2PJY - chains A and B of the 3 polymer chains in the assembly; structure by X-ray diffraction, 3.00 A resolution.

Chain A:
Protein: Transforming growth factor beta-3
Organism: Homo sapiens
Reference sequence: P10600 (TGFB3_HUMAN); residues 1-112 here correspond to UniProt positions 301-412 (UniProt number = residue number + 300)
Sequence (112 residues; row label = number of the first residue in the row):
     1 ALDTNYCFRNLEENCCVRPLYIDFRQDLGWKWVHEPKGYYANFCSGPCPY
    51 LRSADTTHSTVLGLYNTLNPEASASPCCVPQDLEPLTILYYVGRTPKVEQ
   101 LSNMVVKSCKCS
Disulfides: Cys77 forms a disulfide with the same residue of a neighbouring copy of this chain
Disulfides: Cys7-Cys16, Cys15-Cys78, Cys44-Cys109, Cys48-Cys111

Chain B:
Protein: TGF-beta receptor type-2
Organism: Homo sapiens
Notes: EC 2.7.11.30; fragment: extracellular domain
Reference sequence: P37173 (TGFR2_HUMAN); residues 19-126 here correspond to UniProt positions 42-149 (UniProt number = residue number + 23)
Sequence (108 residues; row label = number of the first residue in the row):
    19 AGAVKFPQLCKFCDVRFSTCDNQKSCMSNCSITSICEKPQEVCVAVWRKN
    69 DENITLETVCHDPKLPYHDFILEDAASPKCIMKEKKKPGETFFMCSCSSD
   119 ECNDNIIF
Disulfides: Cys28-Cys61, Cys31-Cys48, Cys38-Cys44, Cys54-Cys78, Cys98-Cys113, Cys115-Cys120
Differences from the reference sequence: engineered mutation Ala19 (Asn42 in P37173)

Chain A / chain B interface:
Residue-residue contacts - 16 pairs, chain A then chain B:
  Arg25(A) - Glu119(B)  salt bridge
  Lys31(A) - Thr51(B)
  Lys31(A) - Glu119(B)
  Trp32(A) - Leu27(B)  hydrophobic
  His34(A) - Ser49(B)
  His34(A) - Ile50(B)
  Tyr91(A) - Ile50(B)  hydrophobic
  Tyr91(A) - Ser52(B)  hydrogen bond (backbone-side chain)
  Tyr91(A) - Ile53(B)  hydrogen bond (backbone-backbone)
  Val92(A) - Ser52(B)
  Val92(A) - Ile53(B)
  Gly93(A) - Phe30(B)
  Gly93(A) - Ser52(B)  hydrogen bond (backbone-side chain)
  Gly93(A) - Ile53(B)  hydrogen bond (backbone-backbone)
  Arg94(A) - Phe30(B)
  Arg94(A) - Asp32(B)  salt bridge
Interface residues without a listed pair, chain A (9 interface residues in all): Tyr90
Interface residues without a listed pair, chain B (12 interface residues in all): Cys54, Glu55, Val77

Summary:
9 residues of chain A face 12 of chain B across their interface, with 4 hydrogen bonds and 2 salt bridges.
Polar pairs include Arg25(A)-Glu119(B), Arg94(A)-Asp32(B) and Tyr91(A)-Ser52(B).
Here chain A is Transforming growth factor beta-3 and chain B is TGF-beta receptor type-2, both from Homo
sapiens. Entry 2PJY (Structural basis for cooperative assembly of the TGF-beta signaling complex) was
determined by X-ray diffraction.
